8B12 - chains E and I of the 10 polymer chains in the assembly; structure by electron microscopy, 1.86 A resolution.

[Chain E (and I)]
Name: Major carboxysome shell protein CsoS1A
Organism: Halothiobacillus neapolitanus
Notes: chain I of this document is another copy of the same molecule, construct and numbering; everything in this record applies to it too
Reference sequence: P45689 (CSOSA_HALNC); numbering as in UniProt (aligned over 1-98)
Sequence (98 residues; each row starts with the number of its first residue):
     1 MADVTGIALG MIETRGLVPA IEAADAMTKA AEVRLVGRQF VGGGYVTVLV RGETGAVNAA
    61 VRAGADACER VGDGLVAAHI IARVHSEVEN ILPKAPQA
Unresolved in the structure: 1-5
What the authors report for this chain:
  - self-association interface (contacts with another copy of this molecule): A30

[How chain E and chain I interact]
Pairs across the interface - 14 pairs, chain E then chain I:
  T28(E) with R83(I), hydrogen bond (backbone-side chain)
  K29(E) with R83(I)
  A30(E) with A82(I); R83(I), hydrogen bond (backbone-backbone)
  A31(E) with A82(I), hydrophobic; R83(I), hydrogen bond (backbone-side chain)
  E32(E) with I7(I); R83(I)
  V33(E) with R83(I)
  E53(E) with E53(I)
  G55(E) with E53(I); T54(I)
  A56(E) with T54(I)
  A59(E) with T54(I)
Interface residues without a listed pair, chain I (6 interface residues in all): G55

[Overview]
The interface between chain E and chain I involves 10 residues on one side and 6 on the other; the contacts
include 3 hydrogen bonds. Polar pairs include T28(E)-R83(I), A31(E)-R83(I) and A30(E)-R83(I). From the paper:
a self-association interface involving A30(E).
Both chains are Major carboxysome shell protein CsoS1A (Halothiobacillus neapolitanus). Entry 8B12 (cryo-EM
structure of carboxysomal mini-shell: icosahedral assembly from CsoS4A/1A and CsoS2 co-expression (T = 9)) was
determined by electron microscopy, deposited together with 8B0Y and 8B11.
